5KW6 - chains A and B of the 3 polymer chains in the assembly; structure by X-ray diffraction, 1.91 A resolution.

[Chain A (and B)]
Name: Poly(U)-binding-splicing factor PUF60
Organism: Homo sapiens
Notes: chain B of this document is another copy of the same molecule, construct and numbering; everything in this record applies to it too
UniProt: Q9UHX1 (PUF60_HUMAN); residue numbers follow UniProt; this construct covers 118-316
Amino-acid sequence (216 residues; numbered 101 to 316; the number before each row is that of its first residue):
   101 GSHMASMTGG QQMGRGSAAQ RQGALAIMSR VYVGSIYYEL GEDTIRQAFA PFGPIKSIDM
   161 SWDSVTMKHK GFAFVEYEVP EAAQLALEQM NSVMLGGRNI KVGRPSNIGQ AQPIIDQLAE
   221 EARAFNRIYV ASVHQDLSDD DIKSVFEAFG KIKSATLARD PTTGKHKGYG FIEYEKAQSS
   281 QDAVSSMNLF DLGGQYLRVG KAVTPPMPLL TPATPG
Disordered / not traced: 101-113, 315-316 (chain B: 101-112, 311-316)
Differences from the reference sequence: expression tag (101-117); engineered mutation Gly123 (Arg in Q9UHX1), Ser129 (Cys in Q9UHX1), Ala255 (Cys in Q9UHX1)
Curated features (UniProtKB/Swiss-Prot):
  - modified residue: Ser244 (Phosphoserine), Lys251 (N6-acetyllysine), Thr314 (Phosphothreonine)
What the authors report for this chain:
  - specificity-determining residues: Lys201 (proposed by the authors, not directly observed)

[How chain A and chain B interact]
Pairs across the interface (15; chain A residue first):
  Leu187(A) with Asn191(B)
  Asn191(A) with Asn191(B), hydrogen bond; Val202(B), hydrogen bond (side chain-backbone)
  Ser192(A) with Gly203(B); Arg204(B), hydrogen bond (side chain-backbone)
  Asn199(A) with Arg204(B), hydrogen bond (side chain-backbone)
  Lys201(A) with Tyr132(B)
  Val202(A) with Asn191(B), hydrogen bond (backbone-side chain)
  Gly203(A) with Ser192(B)
  Arg204(A) with Ser192(B), hydrogen bond (backbone-side chain); Asn199(B), hydrogen bond (backbone-side chain)
  Gln281(A) with Ser285(B), hydrogen bond; Ser286(B), hydrogen bond
  Ser285(A) with Gln281(B), hydrogen bond
  Ser286(A) with Gln281(B), hydrogen bond
Interface residues without a listed pair, chain A (14 interface residues in all): Tyr132, Pro205, Ser206
Interface residues without a listed pair, chain B (14 interface residues in all): Leu187, Lys201, Pro205, Ser206

[In short]
The chain A/chain B interface involves 14 residues from each chain; the contacts include 11 hydrogen bonds.
Polar contacts include Asn191(A)-Asn191(B), Asn191(A)-Val202(B) and Ser192(A)-Arg204(B). From the paper: the
specificity determinant Lys201(A).
Both chains are Poly(U)-binding-splicing factor PUF60 (Homo sapiens). Entry 5KW6 (Two Tandem RRM Domains of
PUF60 Bound to an AdML Pre-mRNA 3' Splice Site Analogue with ...) was determined by X-ray diffraction (same
publication as 5KVY, 5KW1 and 5KWQ).
